Entry 4QH8 (X-ray diffraction, 1.90 A resolution); this record covers chains A and D of the 4 polymer chains in the assembly.

# Chain A
Name: Dynein light chain 1, cytoplasmic
From: Drosophila melanogaster
Notes: fragment: lc8
UniProt: Q24117 (DYL1_DROME); residue numbers follow UniProt; this construct covers 1-89
Sequence (94 residues; numbered -4 to 89; the number before each row is that of its first residue; numbers below 1 keep their minus sign (Gly-4 is residue -4)):
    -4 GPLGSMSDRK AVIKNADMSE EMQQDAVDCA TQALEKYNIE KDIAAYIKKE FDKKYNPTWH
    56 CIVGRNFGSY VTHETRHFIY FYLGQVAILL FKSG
Not modelled in the structure: -4 to 3, 89
Differences from the reference sequence: expression tag (-4 to 0)

# Chain D
Name: Anastral spindle 2
UniProt: Q9XZ31 (Q9XZ31_DROME); residues 237-246 here = UniProt positions 237-246
Sequence (12 residues; row label = number of the first residue in the row):
   235 NYSSTTGTQC DI
Not modelled in the structure: 235-236
Differences from the reference sequence: expression tag (235-236)

# How chain A and chain D interact
Residue-residue contacts (5; chain A residue first):
  Ile34(A) with Gln243(D)
  Glu35(A) with Gln243(D), hydrogen bond
  Lys36(A) with Gly241(D); Thr242(D); Gln243(D), hydrogen bond (backbone-side chain)
Also at the interface, not in a pair above, chain A (4 interface residues in all): Lys43
Also at the interface, not in a pair above, chain D (5 interface residues in all): Thr239, Cys244

# Overview
4 residues of chain A face 5 of chain D across their interface; the contacts include 2 hydrogen bonds. Polar
contacts include Glu35(A)-Gln243(D) and Lys36(A)-Gln243(D).
Chain A is Dynein light chain 1, cytoplasmic (Drosophila melanogaster) and chain D is Anastral spindle 2; the
structure, LC8 - Ana2 (237-246) Complex, was determined by X-ray diffraction, deposited together with 4QH7.
